Entry 5I8K (X-ray diffraction, 1.77 A resolution); this record covers chains L and H.

[Chain L]
Protein: HHH1 Fab Light chain
Organism: Homo sapiens
Notes: antibody fragment or engineered binder
Sequence (217 residues; numbered 1 to 217; the number before each row is that of its first residue):
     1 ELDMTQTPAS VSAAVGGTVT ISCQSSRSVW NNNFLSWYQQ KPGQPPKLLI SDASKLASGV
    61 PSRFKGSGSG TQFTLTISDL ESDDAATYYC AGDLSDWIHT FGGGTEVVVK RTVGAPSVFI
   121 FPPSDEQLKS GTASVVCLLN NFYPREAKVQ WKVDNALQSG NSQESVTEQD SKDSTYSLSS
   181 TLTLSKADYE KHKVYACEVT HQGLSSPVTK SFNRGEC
Unresolved in the structure: 1
Cystine bridges: Cys23-Cys90, Cys137-Cys197

[Chain H]
Protein: HHH1 Fab Heavy chain
Organism: Homo sapiens
Notes: antibody fragment or engineered binder
Sequence (222 residues; numbered 1 to 222; the number before each row is that of its first residue):
     1 QEQLVESGGG LVTPGGTLTL TCTASGFTIS NYHMSWVRQA PGKGLEWIGF IDTGGSAAYA
    61 PWAKGRFTIS RTSTTVALKI TSPTTEDTAT YFCARGAPAW GTANVWGQGT LVTVSSASTK
   121 GPSVFPLAPS SKSTSGGTAA LGCLVKDYFP EPVTVSWNSG ALTSGVHTFP AVLQSSGLYS
   181 LSSVVTVPSS SLGTQTYICN VNHKPSNTKV DRRVEPKSCD KT
Unresolved in the structure: 1, 220-222
Cystine bridges: Cys22-Cys93, Cys143-Cys199

[Chain L / chain H interface]
Cross-chain cystine bridges: Cys217(L)-Cys219(H)
Residue-residue contacts - 79 pairs, chain L then chain H:
  Phe34(L) - Ala99(H)
  Phe34(L) - Trp100(H)
  Ser36(L) - Pro98(H)  hydrogen bond (side chain-backbone)
  Ser36(L) - Ala99(H)
  Tyr38(L) - Pro98(H)  hydrogen bond (side chain-backbone)
  Tyr38(L) - Ala103(H)
  Tyr38(L) - Trp106(H)
  Gln40(L) - Gln39(H)  hydrogen bond
  Pro45(L) - Phe92(H)  hydrophobic
  Pro45(L) - Gly107(H)
  Pro45(L) - Gln108(H)
  Pro46(L) - Leu45(H)  hydrophobic
  Pro46(L) - Trp106(H)  hydrophobic
  Leu48(L) - Gly101(H)
  Leu48(L) - Ala103(H)
  Leu48(L) - Asn104(H)
  Ser51(L) - Ala99(H)
  Ser51(L) - Gly101(H)
  Tyr89(L) - Gln39(H)
  Tyr89(L) - Lys43(H)
  Tyr89(L) - Gly44(H)
  Tyr89(L) - Leu45(H)  hydrophobic
  Ala91(L) - Pro98(H)  hydrophobic
  Ala91(L) - Ala99(H)
  Gly92(L) - Ala99(H)
  Asp93(L) - Ala99(H)
  Asp93(L) - Trp100(H)  hydrogen bond
  Trp97(L) - Trp47(H)
  Trp97(L) - Phe50(H)
  His99(L) - Trp47(H)
  His99(L) - Phe50(H)
  His99(L) - Ala97(H)
  His99(L) - Trp100(H)
  Phe101(L) - Val37(H)  hydrophobic
  Phe101(L) - Leu45(H)
  Phe101(L) - Trp47(H)
  Phe101(L) - Pro98(H)  hydrophobic
  Phe101(L) - Trp106(H)  hydrophobic
  Phe119(L) - Lys132(H)
  Phe119(L) - Ser133(H)
  Phe119(L) - Thr134(H)
  Phe119(L) - Ser135(H)
  Phe119(L) - Ala140(H)  hydrophobic
  Ile120(L) - Lys132(H)  hydrogen bond (backbone-backbone)
  Phe121(L) - Leu127(H)
  Phe121(L) - Ala128(H)
  Phe121(L) - Ser133(H)
  Phe121(L) - Ala140(H)
  Ser124(L) - Phe125(H)
  Ser124(L) - Pro126(H)
  Asp125(L) - Lys217(H)  salt bridge
  Glu126(L) - Arg212(H)  salt bridge
  Gln127(L) - Phe125(H)
  Gln127(L) - Lys146(H)
  Ser134(L) - Leu144(H)
  Ser134(L) - Lys146(H)
  Val136(L) - Leu127(H)  hydrophobic
  Leu138(L) - Ala140(H)  hydrophobic
  Leu138(L) - Phe169(H)  hydrophobic
  Leu138(L) - Val184(H)  hydrophobic
  Asn140(L) - His167(H)
  Asn140(L) - Thr186(H)
  Asn141(L) - His167(H)  hydrogen bond
  Gln163(L) - Val172(H)
  Gln163(L) - Leu173(H)  hydrogen bond (side chain-backbone)
  Gln163(L) - Gln174(H)
  Glu164(L) - Val172(H)
  Ser165(L) - Phe169(H)
  Ser165(L) - Pro170(H)  hydrogen bond (side chain-backbone)
  Ser165(L) - Val172(H)
  Val166(L) - Pro170(H)
  Thr167(L) - Phe169(H)
  Ser177(L) - His167(H)  hydrogen bond
  Ser177(L) - Phe169(H)
  Leu178(L) - Phe169(H)
  Ser179(L) - Phe169(H)
  Ser211(L) - Lys132(H)
  Phe212(L) - Lys132(H)
  Cys217(L) - Cys219(H)  disulfide
Also at the interface, not in a pair above, chain L (46 interface residues in all): Leu35, Gln44, Asp52, Ser117, Pro122, Thr132, Asp170, Glu216
Also at the interface, not in a pair above, chain H (47 interface residues in all): Glu46, Ala58, Ser130, Thr138, Ala139, Leu141, Thr168

[In short]
The interface between chain L and chain H involves 46 residues on one side and 47 on the other, with 1
disulfide bond, 9 hydrogen bonds and 2 salt bridges. Polar contacts include Asp125(L)-Lys217(H),
Glu126(L)-Arg212(H) and Ser36(L)-Pro98(H).
Here chain L is HHH1 Fab Light chain and chain H is HHH1 Fab Heavy chain, both from Homo sapiens. Entry 5I8K
(HHH1 Fab fragment) was determined by X-ray diffraction.
